6DCF - chains D and E of the 9 polymer chains in the assembly; structure by X-ray diffraction, 3.45 A resolution.

== Chain D ==
Protein: DNA-directed RNA polymerase subunit beta'
Organism: Mycobacterium smegmatis (strain ATCC 700084 / mc(2)155)
Notes: EC 2.7.7.6
Reference sequence: A0QS66 (RPOC_MYCS2); residue numbers follow UniProt; this construct covers 1-1317
Amino-acid sequence (1317 residues; each row starts with the number of its first residue):
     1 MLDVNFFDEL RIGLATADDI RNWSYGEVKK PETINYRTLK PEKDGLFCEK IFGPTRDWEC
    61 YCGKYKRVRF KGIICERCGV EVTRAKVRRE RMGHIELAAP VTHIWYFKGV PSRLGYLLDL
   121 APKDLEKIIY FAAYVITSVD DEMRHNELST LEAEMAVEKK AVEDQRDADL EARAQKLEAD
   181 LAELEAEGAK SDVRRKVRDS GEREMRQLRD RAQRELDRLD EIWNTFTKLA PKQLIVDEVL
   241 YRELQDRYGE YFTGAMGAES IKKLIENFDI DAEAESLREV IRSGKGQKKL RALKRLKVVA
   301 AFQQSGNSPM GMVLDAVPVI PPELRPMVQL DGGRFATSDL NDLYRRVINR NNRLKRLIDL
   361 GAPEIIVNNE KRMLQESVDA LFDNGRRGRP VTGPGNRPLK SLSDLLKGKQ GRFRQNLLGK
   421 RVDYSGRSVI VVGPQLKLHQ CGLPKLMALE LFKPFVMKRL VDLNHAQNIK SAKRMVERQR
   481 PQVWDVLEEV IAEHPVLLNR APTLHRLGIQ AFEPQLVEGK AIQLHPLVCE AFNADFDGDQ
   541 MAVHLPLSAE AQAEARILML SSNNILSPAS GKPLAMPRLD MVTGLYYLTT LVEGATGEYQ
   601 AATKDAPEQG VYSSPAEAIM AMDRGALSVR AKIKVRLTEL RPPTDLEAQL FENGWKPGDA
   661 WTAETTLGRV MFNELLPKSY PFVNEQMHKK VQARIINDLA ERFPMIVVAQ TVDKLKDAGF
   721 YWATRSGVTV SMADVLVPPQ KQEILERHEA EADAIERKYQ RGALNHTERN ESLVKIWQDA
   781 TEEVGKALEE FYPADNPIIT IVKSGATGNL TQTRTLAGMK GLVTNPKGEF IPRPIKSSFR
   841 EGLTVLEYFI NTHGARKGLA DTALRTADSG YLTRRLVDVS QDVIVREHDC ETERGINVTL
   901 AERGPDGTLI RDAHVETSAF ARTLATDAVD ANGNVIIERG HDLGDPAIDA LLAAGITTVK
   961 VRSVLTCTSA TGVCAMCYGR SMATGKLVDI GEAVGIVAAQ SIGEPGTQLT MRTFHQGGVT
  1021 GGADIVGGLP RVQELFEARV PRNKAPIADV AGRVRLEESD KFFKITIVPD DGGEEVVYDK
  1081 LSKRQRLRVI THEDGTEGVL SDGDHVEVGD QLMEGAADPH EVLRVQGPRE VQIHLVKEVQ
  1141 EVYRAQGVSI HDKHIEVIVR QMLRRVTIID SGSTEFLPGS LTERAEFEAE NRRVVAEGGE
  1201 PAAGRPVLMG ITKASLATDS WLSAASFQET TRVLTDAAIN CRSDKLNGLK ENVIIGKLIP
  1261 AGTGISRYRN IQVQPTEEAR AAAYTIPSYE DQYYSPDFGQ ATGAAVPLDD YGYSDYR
Not modelled in the structure: 1-2, 738-739, 808-866, 905-910, 1008-1026, 1091-1094, 1172-1174, 1192-1202, 1283-1317
Bound ions: Zn2+ site 1: C60, C62, C75, C78; Mg2+: D535, D537, D539; Zn2+ site 2: C890, C967, C974, C977
Ligand contacts: glutamic acid (GLU): R886, P1260, G1264, I1265, S1266, R1267, R1269

== Chain E ==
Protein: DNA-directed RNA polymerase subunit omega
Organism: Mycobacterium smegmatis (strain ATCC 700084 / mc(2)155)
Notes: EC 2.7.7.6
Reference sequence: A0QWT1 (RPOZ_MYCS2); residues 1-107 here = UniProt positions 1-107
Amino-acid sequence (107 residues; each row starts with the number of its first residue):
     1 MSTPHADAQL NAADDLGIDS SAASAYDTPL GITNPPIDEL LSRASSKYAL VIYAAKRARQ
    61 INDYYNQLGD GILEYVGPLV EPGLQEKPLS IALREIHGDL LEHTEGE
Not modelled in the structure: 1-24, 107

== How chain D and chain E interact ==
Contacting residue pairs - 74 pairs, chain D then chain E:
  H439(D) - L30(E)  hydrogen bond (side chain-backbone)
  E489(D) - Q85(E)
  E489(D) - K87(E)  hydrogen bond (backbone-side chain)
  V490(D) - K87(E)  hydrogen bond (backbone-side chain)
  A492(D) - K87(E)  hydrogen bond (backbone-side chain)
  E493(D) - G31(E)
  E493(D) - I32(E)
  E493(D) - K87(E)
  E493(D) - S90(E)  hydrogen bond
  E513(D) - G31(E)
  E513(D) - I32(E)
  A549(D) - A55(E)
  E550(D) - V51(E)
  E550(D) - A55(E)
  E550(D) - R59(E)  salt bridge
  A553(D) - V51(E)  hydrophobic
  E554(D) - V51(E)
  R556(D) - I32(E)  hydrogen bond (side chain-backbone)
  R556(D) - N34(E)
  R556(D) - L89(E)
  R556(D) - S90(E)
  R556(D) - L93(E)
  I557(D) - K47(E)
  I557(D) - V51(E)  hydrophobic
  L558(D) - K47(E)
  L558(D) - Y48(E)  hydrophobic
  L558(D) - V51(E)  hydrophobic
  L560(D) - I32(E)  hydrophobic
  N563(D) - I37(E)
  P704(D) - D38(E)
  M705(D) - D38(E)
  I706(D) - Y26(E)  hydrophobic
  I706(D) - P36(E)  hydrophobic
  I706(D) - I37(E)  hydrophobic
  I706(D) - D38(E)
  Q710(D) - Y26(E)
  Q710(D) - T28(E)
  T984(D) - K47(E)
  D989(D) - S46(E)
  D989(D) - K47(E)  hydrogen bond (side chain-backbone)
  D989(D) - Y48(E)
  G991(D) - Y48(E)
  E992(D) - K47(E)  salt bridge
  E992(D) - Y48(E)  hydrogen bond
  G1262(D) - Y48(E)
  T1263(D) - Y48(E)
  R1267(D) - G106(E)
  Y1268(D) - S45(E)
  Y1268(D) - S46(E)  hydrogen bond
  Y1268(D) - Y48(E)  hydrophobic
  Y1268(D) - A49(E)  hydrophobic
  Y1268(D) - I52(E)
  Y1268(D) - E105(E)
  R1269(D) - K56(E)  hydrogen bond (backbone-side chain)
  I1271(D) - A49(E)
  I1271(D) - I52(E)  hydrophobic
  I1271(D) - K56(E)  hydrogen bond (backbone-side chain)
  I1271(D) - H103(E)
  I1271(D) - E105(E)
  Q1272(D) - H103(E)
  Q1272(D) - T104(E)
  V1273(D) - Y53(E)
  V1273(D) - R57(E)
  V1273(D) - Q60(E)  hydrogen bond (backbone-side chain)
  V1273(D) - L101(E)  hydrophobic
  Q1274(D) - L101(E)
  Q1274(D) - E102(E)
  P1275(D) - V76(E)  hydrophobic
  P1275(D) - L79(E)  hydrophobic
  P1275(D) - L101(E)  hydrophobic
  T1276(D) - L100(E)  hydrogen bond (side chain-backbone)
  T1276(D) - L101(E)
  T1276(D) - E102(E)
  A1279(D) - L100(E)
Other interface residues (no listed pair), chain D (43 interface residues in all): H494, P495, R506, Q552, S562, V707, N1270, R1280
Other interface residues (no listed pair), chain E (42 interface residues in all): D27, T33, L50, A58, E86, D99

== Summary ==
43 residues of chain D face 42 of chain E across their interface; the contacts include 13 hydrogen bonds and 2
salt bridges. Polar contacts include E550(D)-R59(E), E992(D)-K47(E) and H439(D)-L30(E). Bound to chain D:
glutamic acid.
Here chain D is DNA-directed RNA polymerase subunit beta' and chain E is DNA-directed RNA polymerase subunit
omega, both from Mycobacterium smegmatis (strain ATCC 700084 / mc(2)155). Entry 6DCF (Crystal structure of a
Mycobacterium smegmatis transcription initiation complex with Rifampicin-resistant RNA polymerase and bound to
...) was determined by X-ray diffraction together with 6CCE and 6CCV from the same study.
